Entry 1JWZ (X-ray diffraction, 1.80 A resolution); this record covers chain A.

[Chain A]
Molecule: Beta-lactamase TEM
Source organism: Escherichia coli
Notes: EC 3.5.2.6; fragment: tem-64
UniProtKB: P62593 (BLAT_ECOLI); the author numbering skips numbers that UniProt does not, so the offset changes along the chain: 26-238 = UniProt 24-236; 240-252 = UniProt 237-249; 254-290 = UniProt 250-286
Amino-acid sequence (263 residues; row label = number of the first residue in the row; note: 2 numbers in that range are skipped by the numbering (no residue carries them; nothing is unmodelled there)):
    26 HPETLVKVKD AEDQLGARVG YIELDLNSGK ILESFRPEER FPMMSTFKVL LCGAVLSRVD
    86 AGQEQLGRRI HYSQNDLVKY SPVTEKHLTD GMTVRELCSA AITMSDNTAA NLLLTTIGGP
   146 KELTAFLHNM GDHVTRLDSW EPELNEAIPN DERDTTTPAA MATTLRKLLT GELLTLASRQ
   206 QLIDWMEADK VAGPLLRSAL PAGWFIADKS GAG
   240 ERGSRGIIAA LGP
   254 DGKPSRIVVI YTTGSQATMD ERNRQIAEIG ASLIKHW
Cystine bridges: Cys-77/Cys-123
Glycans and other covalent adducts: cloxacillin derivative (105) linked to Ser-70
Construct notes: engineered mutation Lys-104 (Glu102 in P62593), Ser-164 (Arg162 in P62593), Thr-182 (Met180 in P62593)
Small-molecule neighbours: cloxacillin derivative (105; N-[5-methyl-3-O-tolyl-isoxazole-4-carboxylic acid amide] boronic acid): Met-69, Lys-73, Tyr-105, Ser-130, Asn-132, Glu-166, Lys-234, Ser-235, Gly-236, Ala-237, Gly-238, Glu-240, Met-272
UniProt features mapped onto this chain:
  - active site: Ser-70 (Acyl-ester intermediate), Glu-168 (Proton acceptor)
  - binding site (substrate): Lys-234 to Gly-236
Reported in the primary citation:
  - conformationally variable residues (loop rearrangement): Asn-170
  - mutagenesis - E104K/R164S/M182T, M182T (2.7 kcal mol21), M182T/G238S: increased stability
  - mutagenesis - E104K/R164S/M182T, D179G, D179N, M182T/G238S, G238S: decreased catalytic activity on FAP
  - mutagenesis - M182T: unchanged catalytic activity on FAP
  - mutagenesis - M182T: unchanged catalytic activity on CAZ
  - mutagenesis - M182T: unchanged catalytic activity on CTX
  - mutagenesis - D179G, D179N, G238S: decreased stability

[Summary]
Cloxacillin derivative is covalently linked to Ser-70. From UniProt: active-site residues Ser-70 and Glu-168
and 3 substrate-binding residues. From the paper: E104K/R164S/M182T, D179G and D179N, among others, reduce
catalytic activity on FAP; conformational variability at Asn-170; 6 substitutions were tested in all.
Chain A is Beta-lactamase TEM (Escherichia coli); the structure, Crystal structure of TEM-64 beta-lactamase in
complex with a boronic acid inhibitor (105), was determined by X-ray diffraction together with 1JWP and 1JWV
from the same study.
